Entry 6XER (X-ray diffraction, 2.50 A resolution); this record covers chains A and E of the 5 polymer chains in the assembly.

# Chain A
Name: Tubulin alpha-1B chain
Source organism: Sus scrofa
UniProt: Q2XVP4 (TBA1B_PIG); residues 1-438 here = UniProt positions 1-438
Chain sequence (438 residues; each row starts with the number of its first residue):
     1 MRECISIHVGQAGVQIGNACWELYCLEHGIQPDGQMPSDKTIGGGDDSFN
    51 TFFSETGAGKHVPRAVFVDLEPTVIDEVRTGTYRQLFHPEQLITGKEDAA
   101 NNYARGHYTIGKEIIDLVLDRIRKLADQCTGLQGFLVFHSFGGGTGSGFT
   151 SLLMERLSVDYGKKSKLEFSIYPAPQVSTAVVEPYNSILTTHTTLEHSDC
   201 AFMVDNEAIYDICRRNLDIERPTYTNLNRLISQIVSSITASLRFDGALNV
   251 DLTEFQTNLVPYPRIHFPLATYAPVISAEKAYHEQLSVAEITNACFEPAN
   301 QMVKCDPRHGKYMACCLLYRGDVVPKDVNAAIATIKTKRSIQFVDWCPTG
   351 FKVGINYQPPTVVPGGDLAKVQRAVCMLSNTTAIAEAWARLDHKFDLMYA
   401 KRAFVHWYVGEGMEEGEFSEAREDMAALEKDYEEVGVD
Not modelled in the structure: 38-45, 281-283, 438
Small-molecule neighbours:
  - GTP (guanosine-5'-triphosphate): Gly-10, Gln-11, Ala-12, Gln-15, Ile-16, Asp-69, Asp-98, Ala-99, Ala-100, Asn-101, Ser-140, Gly-142, Gly-143, Gly-144, Thr-145, Gly-146, Ile-171, Pro-173, Val-177, Ser-178, Thr-179, Glu-183, Asn-206, Tyr-224, Leu-227, Asn-228, Ile-231
  - colchicine (LOC; N-[(7S)-1,2,3,10-tetramethoxy-9-oxo-6,7-dihydro-5H-benzo[d]heptalen-7-yl]ethanamide): Ser-178, Thr-179, Ala-180, Val-181
Swiss-Prot annotation at these positions:
  - motif: Met-1 to Cys-4 (MREC motif)
  - active site: Glu-254
  - binding site (GTP): Gly-10, Gln-11, Ala-12, Gln-15, Glu-71, Ala-99, Ser-140, Gly-143, Gly-144, Thr-145, Gly-146, Thr-179, Glu-183, Asn-206, Tyr-224, Asn-228, Leu-252
  - binding site (Mg(2+)): Glu-71
  - modified residue: Lys-40 (N6,N6,N6-trimethyllysine), Ser-48 (Phosphoserine), Ser-232 (Phosphoserine), Tyr-282 (3'-nitrotyrosine), Arg-339 (Omega-N-methylarginine)
  - cross-link (Glycyl lysine isopeptide (Lys-Gly)): Lys-326 (interchain with G-Cter in ubiquitin), Lys-370 (interchain with G-Cter in ubiquitin)

# Chain E
Name: Stathmin-4
Source organism: Rattus norvegicus
UniProt: P63043 (STMN4_RAT); residues 5-145 here correspond to UniProt positions 49-189 (UniProt number = residue number + 44)
Chain sequence (143 residues; each row starts with the number of its first residue):
     3 MADMEVIELNKATSGQSWEVILKPPSFDGVPEFNASLPRRRDPSLEEIQK
    53 KLEAAEERRKYQEAELLKHLAEKREHEREVIQKAIEENNNFIKMAKEKLA
   103 QKMESNKENREAHLAAMLERLQEKDKHAEEVRKNKELKEEASR
Not modelled in the structure: 3-6, 31-44, 141-145
Construct notes: initiating methionine (3); expression tag (4); engineered mutation Ala-14 (Cys58 in P63043), Trp-20 (Phe64 in P63043)
Swiss-Prot annotation at these positions:
  - modified residue: Ser-46 (Phosphoserine)

# How chain A and chain E interact
Pairs across the interface - 67 pairs, chain A then chain E:
  Asp-46(A) with Ser-16(E), hydrogen bond
  His-107(A) with Leu-54(E)
  Tyr-108(A) with Leu-54(E), hydrophobic; Ala-57(E), hydrophobic; Arg-61(E), hydrogen bond (backbone-side chain)
  Thr-109(A) with Arg-61(E), hydrogen bond
  Lys-112(A) with Leu-54(E); Glu-55(E), salt bridge; Glu-58(E), salt bridge
  Leu-152(A) with Leu-54(E), hydrophobic
  Glu-155(A) with Ile-50(E)
  Arg-156(A) with Leu-47(E)
  Val-159(A) with Pro-45(E); Leu-47(E), hydrophobic
  Asp-245(A) with Ala-14(E); Thr-15(E), hydrogen bond; Ser-16(E), hydrogen bond (backbone-backbone); Gly-17(E)
  Gly-246(A) with Ala-14(E)
  Ala-247(A) with Asn-12(E); Gln-18(E); Ser-19(E), hydrogen bond (backbone-side chain)
  Leu-248(A) with Ser-19(E)
  Pro-325(A) with Gln-18(E); Trp-20(E), hydrophobic
  Val-328(A) with Trp-20(E), hydrophobic
  Asn-329(A) with Val-8(E); Trp-20(E), hydrogen bond; Val-22(E)
  Ile-332(A) with Val-22(E), hydrophobic
  Lys-336(A) with Leu-24(E)
  Asp-345(A) with Pro-27(E); Ser-28(E), hydrogen bond (backbone-backbone); Phe-29(E), hydrogen bond (backbone-backbone)
  Trp-346(A) with Pro-27(E); Phe-29(E)
  Cys-347(A) with Pro-27(E)
  Pro-348(A) with Lys-25(E); Pro-27(E)
  Thr-349(A) with Ile-23(E); Leu-24(E), hydrogen bond (backbone-backbone); Lys-25(E), hydrogen bond (backbone-backbone)
  Gly-350(A) with Val-22(E)
  Phe-351(A) with Glu-21(E); Val-22(E), hydrogen bond (backbone-backbone)
  Lys-352(A) with Trp-20(E); Glu-21(E), salt bridge
  Val-353(A) with Ser-19(E); Trp-20(E), hydrogen bond (backbone-backbone)
  Gly-354(A) with Gln-18(E)
  Ile-355(A) with Ser-16(E); Gly-17(E); Gln-18(E), hydrogen bond (backbone-backbone); Trp-20(E), hydrophobic
  Asn-356(A) with Ser-16(E)
  Tyr-357(A) with Thr-15(E); Ser-16(E), hydrogen bond (backbone-backbone); Gly-17(E); Gln-18(E), hydrogen bond
  Gln-358(A) with Ser-16(E), hydrogen bond
  Val-409(A) with Gln-64(E)
  Gly-410(A) with Arg-61(E); Gln-64(E)
  Glu-411(A) with Arg-61(E), hydrogen bond (backbone-side chain)
  Gly-412(A) with Ala-57(E); Arg-60(E), hydrogen bond (backbone-side chain)
  Glu-414(A) with Arg-60(E), salt bridge
Other interface residues (no listed pair), chain A (40 interface residues in all): His-197, Phe-244, Met-413
Other interface residues (no listed pair), chain E (32 interface residues in all): Leu-11, Lys-13, Pro-26, Ser-46, Lys-53

# In short
40 residues of chain A face 32 of chain E across their interface, with 19 hydrogen bonds and 4 salt bridges.
Among the polar pairs are Lys-112(A)/Glu-55(E), Lys-112(A)/Glu-58(E) and Lys-352(A)/Glu-21(E). Bound to chain
A: GTP and colchicine.
Here chain A is Tubulin alpha-1B chain (Sus scrofa) and chain E is Stathmin-4 (Rattus norvegicus). Entry 6XER
(Tubulin-RB3_SLD in complex with colchicine) was determined by X-ray diffraction, deposited together with 6XES
and 6XET.
